Entry 8UKT (X-ray diffraction, 3.60 A resolution); this record covers chains A and I of the 13 polymer chains in the assembly.

Chain A:
Protein: DNA-directed RNA polymerase II subunit RPB1
Organism: Saccharomyces cerevisiae S288C
Notes: EC 2.7.7.6
UniProt: P04050 (RPB1_YEAST); residues 1-1733 here = UniProt positions 1-1733
Chain sequence (1733 residues; each row starts with the number of its first residue):
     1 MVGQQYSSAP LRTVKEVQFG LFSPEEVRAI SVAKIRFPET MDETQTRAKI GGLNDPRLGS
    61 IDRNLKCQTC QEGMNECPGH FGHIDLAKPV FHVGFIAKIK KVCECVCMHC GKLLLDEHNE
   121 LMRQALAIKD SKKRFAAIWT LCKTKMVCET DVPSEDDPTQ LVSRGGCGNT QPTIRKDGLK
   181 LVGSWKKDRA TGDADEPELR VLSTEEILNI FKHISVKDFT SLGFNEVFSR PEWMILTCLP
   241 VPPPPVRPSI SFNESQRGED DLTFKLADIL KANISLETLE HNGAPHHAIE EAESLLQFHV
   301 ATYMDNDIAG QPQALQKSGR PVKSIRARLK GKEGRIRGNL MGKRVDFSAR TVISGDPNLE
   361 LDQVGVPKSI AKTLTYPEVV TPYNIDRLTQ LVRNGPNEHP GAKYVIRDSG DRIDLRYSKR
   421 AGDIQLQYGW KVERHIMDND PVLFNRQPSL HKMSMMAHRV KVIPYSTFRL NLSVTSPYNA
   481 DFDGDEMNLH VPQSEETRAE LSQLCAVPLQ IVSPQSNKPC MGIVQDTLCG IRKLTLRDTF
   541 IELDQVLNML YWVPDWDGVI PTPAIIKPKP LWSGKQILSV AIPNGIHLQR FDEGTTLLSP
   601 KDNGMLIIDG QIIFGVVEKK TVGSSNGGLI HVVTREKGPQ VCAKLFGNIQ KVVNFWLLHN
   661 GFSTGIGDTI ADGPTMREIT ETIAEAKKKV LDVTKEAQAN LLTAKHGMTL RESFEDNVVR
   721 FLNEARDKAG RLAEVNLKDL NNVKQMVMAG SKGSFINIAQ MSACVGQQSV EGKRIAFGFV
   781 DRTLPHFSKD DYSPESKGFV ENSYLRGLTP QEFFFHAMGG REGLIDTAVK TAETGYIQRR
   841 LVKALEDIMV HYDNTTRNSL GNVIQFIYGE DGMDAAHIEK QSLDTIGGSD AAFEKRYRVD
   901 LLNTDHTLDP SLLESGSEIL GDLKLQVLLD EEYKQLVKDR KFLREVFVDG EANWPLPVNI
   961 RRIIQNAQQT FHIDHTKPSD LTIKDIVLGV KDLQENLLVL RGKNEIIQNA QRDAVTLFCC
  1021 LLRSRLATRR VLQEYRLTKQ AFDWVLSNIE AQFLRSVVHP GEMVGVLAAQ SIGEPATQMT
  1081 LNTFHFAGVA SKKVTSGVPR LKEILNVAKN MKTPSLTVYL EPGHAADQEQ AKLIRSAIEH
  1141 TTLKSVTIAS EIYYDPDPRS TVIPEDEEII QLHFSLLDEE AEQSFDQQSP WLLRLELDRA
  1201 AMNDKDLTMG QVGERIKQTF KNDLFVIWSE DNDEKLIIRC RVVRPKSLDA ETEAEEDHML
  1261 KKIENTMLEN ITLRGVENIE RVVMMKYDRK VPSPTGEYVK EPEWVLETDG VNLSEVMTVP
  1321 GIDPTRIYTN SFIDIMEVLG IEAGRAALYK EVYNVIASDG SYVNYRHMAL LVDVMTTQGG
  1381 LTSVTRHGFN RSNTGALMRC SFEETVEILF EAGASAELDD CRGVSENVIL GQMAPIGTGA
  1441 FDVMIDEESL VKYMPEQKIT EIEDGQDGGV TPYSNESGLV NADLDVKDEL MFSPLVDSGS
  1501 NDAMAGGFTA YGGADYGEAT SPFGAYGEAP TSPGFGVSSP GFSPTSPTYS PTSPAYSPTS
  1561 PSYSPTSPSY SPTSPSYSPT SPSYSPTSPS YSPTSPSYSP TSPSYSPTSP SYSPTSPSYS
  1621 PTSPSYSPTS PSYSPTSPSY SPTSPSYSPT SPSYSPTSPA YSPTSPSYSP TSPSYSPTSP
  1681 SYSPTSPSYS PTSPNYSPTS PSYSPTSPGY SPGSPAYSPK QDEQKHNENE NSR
Disordered / not traced: 1-2, 154-160, 187-198, 250-256, 1082-1091, 1177-1187, 1244-1256, 1447-1733
Curated features (UniProtKB/Swiss-Prot):
  - region: P248 to D260 (Lid loop), N306 to K323 (Rudder loop), P810 to E822 (Bridging helix)
  - binding site (Zn(2+)): C67, C70, C77, H80, C107, C110, C148, C167
  - binding site (Mg(2+)): D481, D483, D485
  - modified residue: T1471 (Phosphothreonine)
  - cross-link (Glycyl lysine isopeptide (Lys-Gly)): K695 (interchain with G-Cter in ubiquitin), K1246 (interchain with G-Cter in ubiquitin), K1350 (interchain with G-Cter in ubiquitin)
  - natural variant: S1653 to P1659 (deletion: In strain: A364A)
  - mutagenesis: K1246 (K1246R: Impairs ubiquitination during transcription stress)

Chain I:
Protein: DNA-directed RNA polymerase II subunit RPB9
Organism: Saccharomyces cerevisiae S288C
UniProt: P27999 (RPB9_YEAST); residue numbers follow UniProt; this construct covers 1-122
Chain sequence (122 residues; row label = number of the first residue in the row):
     1 MTTFRFCRDC NNMLYPREDK ENNRLLFECR TCSYVEEAGS PLVYRHELIT NIGETAGVVQ
    61 DIGSDPTLPR SDRECPKCHS RENVFFQSQQ RRKDTSMVLF FVCLSCSHIF TSDQKNKRTQ
   121 FS
Disordered / not traced: 1, 120-122
Curated features (UniProtKB/Swiss-Prot):
  - zinc finger: C7 to C32 (C4-type), S71 to T111 (TFIIS-type)
  - binding site (Zn(2+)): C7, C10, C29, C32, C75, C78, C103, C106
  - modified residue: S40 (Phosphoserine)

How chain A and chain I interact:
Pairs across the interface (58):
  K695(A) - R73(I)
  A697(A) - M97(I)
  Q698(A) - M97(I)  hydrogen bond (backbone-backbone)
  Q698(A) - V98(I)
  Q698(A) - L99(I)
  Q698(A) - S112(I)  hydrogen bond (backbone-side chain)
  A699(A) - D113(I)
  A699(A) - Q114(I)
  N700(A) - V98(I)
  N700(A) - D113(I)
  L701(A) - Q114(I)
  L701(A) - K115(I)
  T709(A) - K93(I)
  R711(A) - Q87(I)  hydrogen bond
  R711(A) - T95(I)  hydrogen bond
  R711(A) - S96(I)  hydrogen bond (side chain-backbone)
  R711(A) - M97(I)
  F714(A) - M97(I)  hydrophobic
  D781(A) - R91(I)  salt bridge
  R782(A) - T67(I)
  S788(A) - T67(I)
  S788(A) - P69(I)
  K789(A) - T67(I)  hydrogen bond
  K789(A) - P69(I)
  D790(A) - Q87(I)
  Y792(A) - Q87(I)  hydrogen bond
  K1144(A) - L48(I)
  T1147(A) - L48(I)
  T1147(A) - I49(I)
  I1148(A) - E47(I)
  I1148(A) - L48(I)  hydrogen bond (backbone-backbone)
  I1148(A) - I49(I)  hydrogen bond (backbone-backbone)
  A1149(A) - R45(I)
  A1149(A) - H46(I)
  S1150(A) - R45(I)
  S1150(A) - H46(I)  hydrogen bond (backbone-backbone)
  E1151(A) - L42(I)
  E1151(A) - Y44(I)
  E1151(A) - R45(I)  salt bridge
  I1152(A) - L42(I)
  I1152(A) - V43(I)  hydrogen bond (backbone-backbone)
  I1152(A) - Y44(I)  hydrogen bond (backbone-backbone)
  Y1153(A) - P41(I)
  Y1153(A) - L42(I)  hydrophobic
  Y1154(A) - E18(I)  hydrogen bond
  Y1154(A) - N23(I)  hydrogen bond (side chain-backbone)
  Y1154(A) - R24(I)  hydrogen bond (side chain-backbone)
  Y1154(A) - L25(I)  hydrophobic
  Y1154(A) - P41(I)  hydrogen bond (backbone-backbone)
  P1156(A) - N23(I)  hydrogen bond (backbone-side chain)
  V1162(A) - P41(I)  hydrophobic
  P1190(A) - E18(I)
  P1190(A) - K20(I)
  W1191(A) - E18(I)
  W1191(A) - L25(I)  hydrophobic
  W1191(A) - V43(I)  hydrophobic
  E1264(A) - H46(I)  salt bridge
  L1268(A) - L48(I)  hydrophobic
Also at the interface, not in a pair above, chain A (33 interface residues in all): T694, V780, D1257
Also at the interface, not in a pair above, chain I (34 interface residues in all): P16, D19, D65, L68, F86

Summary:
33 residues of chain A face 34 of chain I across their interface; the contacts include 17 hydrogen bonds and 3
salt bridges. Polar contacts include D781(A)-R91(I), E1151(A)-R45(I) and E1264(A)-H46(I).
Chain A is DNA-directed RNA polymerase II subunit RPB1 and chain I is DNA-directed RNA polymerase II subunit
RPB9, both from Saccharomyces cerevisiae S288C; the structure, RNA polymerase II elongation complex with
Fapy-dG lesion with AMP added, was determined by X-ray diffraction together with 8UKQ, 8UKR, 8UKS and 8UKU
from the same study.
